7QY0 - chain A; structure by X-ray diffraction, 1.54 A resolution.

== Chain A ==
Name: Furin
Organism: Homo sapiens
Notes: EC 3.4.21.75
UniProtKB: P09958 (FURIN_HUMAN); residue numbers follow UniProt; this construct covers 108-574
Sequence (480 residues; each row starts with the number of its first residue):
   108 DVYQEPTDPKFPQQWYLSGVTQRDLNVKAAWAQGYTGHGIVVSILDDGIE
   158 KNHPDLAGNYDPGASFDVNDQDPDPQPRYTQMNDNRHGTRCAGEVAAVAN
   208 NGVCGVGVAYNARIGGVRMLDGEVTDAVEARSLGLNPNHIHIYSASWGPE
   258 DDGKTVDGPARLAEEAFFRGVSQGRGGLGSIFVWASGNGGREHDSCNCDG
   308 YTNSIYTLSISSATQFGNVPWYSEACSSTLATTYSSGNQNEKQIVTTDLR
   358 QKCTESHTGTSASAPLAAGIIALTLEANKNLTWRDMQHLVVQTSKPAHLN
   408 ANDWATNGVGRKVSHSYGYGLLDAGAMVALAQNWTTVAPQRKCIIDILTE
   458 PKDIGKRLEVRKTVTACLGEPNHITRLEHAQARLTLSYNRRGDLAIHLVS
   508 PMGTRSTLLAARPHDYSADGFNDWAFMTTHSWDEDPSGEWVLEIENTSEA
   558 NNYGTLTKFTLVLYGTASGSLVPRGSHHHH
Unresolved in the structure: 108-109, 582-587
Construct notes: expression tag (575-587)
UniProt features mapped onto this chain:
  - motif: R498 to D500 (Cell attachment site)
  - active site (Charge relay system): D153, H194, S368
  - binding site (Ca(2+)): D115, D162, D174, D179, D181, V205, N208, V210, G212, D258, D301, E331
  - binding site (substrate): D154, D191, N192, E236, S253 to D258, D264, A292 to N295, D306, Y308, S368
  - glycosylation (N-linked (GlcNAc...) asparagine): N387, N440, N553
  - natural variant: W547 (W547R: In cell line LoVo)
  - mutagenesis: D153 (D153N: Loss of catalytic activity and propeptide first cleavage. Abnormal accumulation in the early secretory pathway)
Cystine bridges: C211-C360, C303-C333, C450-C474
Covalent attachments: N-acetylglucosamine (NAG) linked to N387
Bound ions: Ca2+ site 1: D115, D162, V205, N208, V210, G212; Ca2+ site 2: D174, D179, D181; Ca2+ site 3: D258, D301, E331; Na+ site 1 near D258 (its only coordinating residue here); Na+ site 2: T309, S311, T314, S316; Na+ site 3 near T413 (its only coordinating residue here); Na+ site 4 near S544 (its only coordinating residue here)
Residues lining bound ligands: I0T (N-[[1-[[2-[3,5-bis(chloranyl)phenyl]-6-[6-[4-(2-methoxyethyl)piperazin-4-ium-1-yl]pyridin-3-yl]oxy-pyridin-4-yl]methyl]piperidin-1-ium-4-yl]methyl]ethanamide): L152, D191, H194, M226, L227, V231, T232, D233, E236, L240, A252, S253, W254, G255, P256, D264, G265, A267, W291, Y308
What the authors report for this chain:
  - conformationally variable residues (side-chain flip): W254
  - binding site for I0T: D153, D154, D233, E236, W254
  - catalytic residues: D153 (citing earlier work)

== Overview ==
Ligands of chain A: compound I0T. N-acetylglucosamine is covalently linked to N387. From UniProt: 3
active-site residues, 12 Ca2+-binding residues, 18 substrate-binding residues and one mutagenesis site. The
paper reports the catalytic residue D153; a binding site for I0T at D153, D154 and D233 among others.
Chain A is Furin (Homo sapiens); the structure, X-ray structure of furin in complex with the
dichlorophenylpyridine-based inhibitor 1, was determined by X-ray diffraction together with 7QXY, 7QY1, 7QY2
and 7QXZ from the same study.
